Entry 8GME (X-ray diffraction, 4.98 A resolution (low resolution: residue-level contacts below are approximate; hydrogen-bond / salt-bridge calls are withheld)); this record covers chains A and P of the 3 polymer chains in the assembly.

== Chain A ==
Protein: gp32
Organism: Tequatrovirus T4
UniProt: P03695 (SSB_BPT4); residue numbers follow UniProt; this construct covers 1-301
Chain sequence (301 residues; each row starts with the number of its first residue):
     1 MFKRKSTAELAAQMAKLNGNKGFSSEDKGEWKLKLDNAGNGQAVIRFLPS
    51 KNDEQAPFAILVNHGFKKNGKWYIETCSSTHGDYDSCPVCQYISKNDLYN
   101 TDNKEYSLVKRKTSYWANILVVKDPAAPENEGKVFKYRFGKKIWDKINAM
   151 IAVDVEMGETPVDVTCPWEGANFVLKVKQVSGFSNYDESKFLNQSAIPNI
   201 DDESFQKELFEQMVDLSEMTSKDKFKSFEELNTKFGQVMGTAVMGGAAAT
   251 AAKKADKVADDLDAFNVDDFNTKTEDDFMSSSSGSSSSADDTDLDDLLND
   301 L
Not modelled in the structure: 1-23, 270-301
Ion coordination: Zn2+: His-64, Cys-77, Cys-87, Cys-90
What the authors report for this chain:
  - binding site for dT17 (chain P): Lys-32, Lys-67, Lys-71, Trp-72, Lys-112, Arg-138

== Chain P ==
Molecule: dT17
Sequence (17 nucleotides; row label = number of the first residue in the row):
   595 TTTTTTTTTTTTTTTTT
Not modelled in the structure: 606-611

== How chain A and chain P interact ==
Contacting residue pairs (17; chain A residue first):
  Lys-32(A) / DT595(P)
  Lys-32(A) / DT596(P)
  Leu-35(A) / DT596(P)
  Asn-63(A) / DT595(P)
  Lys-67(A) / DT599(P)
  Lys-67(A) / DT600(P)
  Asn-69(A) / DT600(P)
  Gly-70(A) / DT599(P)
  Gly-70(A) / DT600(P)
  Lys-71(A) / DT600(P)
  Trp-72(A) / DT598(P)
  Trp-72(A) / DT599(P)
  Ile-74(A) / DT595(P)
  Ile-74(A) / DT598(P)
  Lys-112(A) / DT595(P)
  Arg-138(A) / DT595(P)
  Ser-184(A) / DT596(P)
Interface residues without a listed pair, chain A (14 interface residues in all): Ser-24, Ser-114
Interface residues without a listed pair, chain P (6 interface residues in all): DT597

== In short ==
The interface between chain A and chain P involves 14 residues on one side and 6 on the other. His-64(A),
Cys-77(A), Cys-87(A) and Cys-90(A) form the Zn2+ site. From the paper: a binding site for dT17 (chain P) at
Lys-32(A), Lys-67(A) and Lys-71(A) among others.
Here chain A is gp32 (Tequatrovirus T4) and chain P is dT17. Entry 8GME (Crystal structure of the
gp32-Dda-dT17 complex) was determined by X-ray diffraction, deposited together with 8S9I.
